Entry 7QO1 (electron microscopy, 4.40 A resolution (low resolution: residue-level contacts below are approximate; hydrogen-bond / salt-bridge calls are withheld)); this record covers chains G and Y of the 8 polymer chains in the assembly.

[Chain G]
Protein: Proliferating cell nuclear antigen
From: Homo sapiens
Reference sequence: P12004 (PCNA_HUMAN); residue numbers follow UniProt; this construct covers 1-261
Amino-acid sequence (264 residues; row label = number of the first residue in the row; numbers below 1 keep their minus sign (Gly-2 is residue -2)):
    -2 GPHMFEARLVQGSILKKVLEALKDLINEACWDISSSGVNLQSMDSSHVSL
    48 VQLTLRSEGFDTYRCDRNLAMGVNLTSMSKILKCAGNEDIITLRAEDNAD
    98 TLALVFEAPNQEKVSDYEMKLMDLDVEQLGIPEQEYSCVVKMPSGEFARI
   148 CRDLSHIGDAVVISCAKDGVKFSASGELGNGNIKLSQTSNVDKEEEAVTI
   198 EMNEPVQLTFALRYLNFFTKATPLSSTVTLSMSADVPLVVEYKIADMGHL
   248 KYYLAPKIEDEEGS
Unresolved in the structure: -2 to 0, 186-194, 256-261
Construct notes: expression tag (-2 to 0)
Swiss-Prot annotation at these positions:
  - DNA-binding region: Arg61 to Lys80
  - modified residue: Lys14 (N6-acetyllysine), Lys77 (N6-acetyllysine), Lys80 (N6-acetyllysine), Tyr211 (Phosphotyrosine), Lys248 (N6-acetyllysine)
  - cross-link (Glycyl lysine isopeptide (Lys-Gly)): Lys164 (interchain with G-Cter in SUMO2), Lys254 (interchain with G-Cter in SUMO2)
  - natural variant: Ser228 (S228I: In ATLD2)
  - mutagenesis: Lys13 (K13R: Inhibits acetylation, recruitment to DNA damage sites, inducible ubiquitination and protein degradation, DNA replication and repair synthesis efficiencies, but homotrimer formation, nuclear ...), Lys14 (K14R: Inhibits acetylation, recruitment to DNA damage sites, inducible ubiquitination and protein degradation, DNA replication and repair synthesis efficiencies, but homotrimer formation, nuclear ...), Lys20 (K20R: Inhibits acetylation, recruitment to DNA damage sites, inducible ubiquitination and protein degradation, DNA replication and repair synthesis efficiencies, but homotrimer formation, nuclear ...), Met40 (M40A: Complete loss of interaction with UHRF2), Ser43 to Val45 (No effect on POLD3-binding. Impairs binding to ALKBH2), Lys77 (K77A: Inhibits recruitment to DNA damage sites, but nuclear localization is similar as the wild-type; in association with A-80 ...), Lys80 (K80A: Inhibits recruitment to DNA damage sites, but nuclear localization is similar as the wild-type; in association with A-77 ...), Gln125 to Ile128 (Strong decrease in POLD3-binding. Impairs binding to ALKBH2), Ile128 (I128A: Complete loss of interaction with UHRF2), Lys164 (K164R: Abolishes ubiquitination. No effect on interaction with SHPRH), Val188 to Lys190 (No effect on POLD3-binding. No effect on ALKBH2-binding), Tyr211 (Y211F: Alters chromatin-associated PCNA stability and its function in DNA replication and repair), 3 further mutagenesis entries in UniProt

[Chain Y]
Protein: Flap endonuclease 1
From: Homo sapiens
Notes: EC 3.1.-.-
Reference sequence: P39748 (FEN1_HUMAN); residues 1-380 here = UniProt positions 1-380
Amino-acid sequence (380 residues; each row starts with the number of its first residue):
     1 MGIQGLAKLIADVAPSAIRENDIKSYFGRKVAIDASMSIYQFLIAVRQGG
    51 DVLQNEEGETTSHLMGMFYRTIRMMENGIKPVYVFDGKPPQLKSGELAKR
   101 SERRAEAEKQLQQAQAAGAEQEVEKFTKRLVKVTKQHNDECKHLLSLMGI
   151 PYLDAPSEAEASCAALVKAGKVYAAATEDMACLTFGSPVLMRHLTASEAK
   201 KLPIQEFHLSRILQELGLNQEQFVDLCILLGSDYCESIRGIGPKRAVDLI
   251 QKHKSIEEIVRRLDPNKYPVPENWLHKEAHQLFLEPEVLDPESVELKWSE
   301 PNEEELIKFMCGEKQFSEERIRSGVKRLSKSRQGSTQGRLDDFFKVTGSL
   351 SSAKRKEPEPKGSTKKKAKTGAAGKFKRGK
Unresolved in the structure: 1, 45-59, 98-133, 354-380
Construct notes: engineered mutation Ala181 (Asp in P39748)
Swiss-Prot annotation at these positions:
  - region: Thr336 to Phe344 (Interaction with PCNA)
  - binding site (Mg(2+)): Asp34, Asp86, Glu158, Glu160, Asp179, Asp233
  - binding site (DNA): Arg47, Arg70, Glu158, Gly231, Asp233
  - modified residue: Arg19 (Symmetric dimethylarginine), Lys80 (N6-acetyllysine), Arg100 (Symmetric dimethylarginine), Arg104 (Symmetric dimethylarginine), Ser187 (Phosphoserine), Arg192 (Symmetric dimethylarginine), Ser197 (Phosphoserine), Ser255 (Phosphoserine), Ser293 (Phosphoserine), Ser335 (Phosphoserine), Thr336 (Phosphothreonine), Lys354 (N6-acetyllysine), Thr364 (Phosphothreonine), Lys375 (N6-acetyllysine), Lys377 (N6-acetyllysine), Lys380 (N6-acetyllysine)
  - mutagenesis: Arg29 (R29A: No significant effect on exonuclease activity or flap endonuclease activity), Asp34 (D34A: Loss of flap endonuclease activity but substrate binding activity is retained), Arg47 (R47A: Significantly reduced exonuclease activity and reduced substrate binding. The positions of the cleavage sites are also shifted), Arg70 (R70A: Loss of exonuclease activity and reduced endonuclease activity. Reduced substrate binding), Arg73 (R73A: No significant effect on exonuclease activity or flap endonuclease activity), Lys80 (K80A: No significant effect on exonuclease activity or flap endonuclease activity), Asp86 (D86A: Loss of flap endonuclease activity but substrate binding activity is retained), Arg103 (R103A: No effect on flap endonuclease activity or substrate binding), Glu158 (E158A: Loss of flap endonuclease activity and substrate binding), Asp179 (D179A: No effect on flap endonuclease activity or substrate binding), Ser187 (S187A: Fails to translocate from nucleoli to the nuclear plasma; S187D: Diminishes nucleolar localization), Arg192 (R192K: Impairs ability to localize to sites of DNA replication or repair), 2 further mutagenesis entries in UniProt
Reported in the primary citation:
  - mutagenesis - D181A: abolished catalytic activity (citing earlier work)

[Chain G / chain Y interface]
Residue-residue contacts (35):
  Ser43(G) with Phe27(Y)
  His44(G) with Arg339(Y); Leu340(Y)
  Val45(G) with Phe27(Y); Gly338(Y); Leu340(Y)
  Leu121(G) with Ser352(Y)
  Asp122(G) with Leu350(Y); Ser351(Y); Ser352(Y)
  Val123(G) with Leu350(Y)
  Glu124(G) with Val346(Y); Gly348(Y)
  Gln125(G) with Gly348(Y); Leu350(Y)
  Leu126(G) with Leu340(Y); Phe344(Y); Lys345(Y); Val346(Y)
  Gly127(G) with Thr347(Y)
  Ile128(G) with Phe344(Y)
  Pro129(G) with Phe344(Y)
  Gln131(G) with Phe344(Y)
  Asp232(G) with Phe343(Y)
  Pro234(G) with Phe343(Y); Phe344(Y)
  Tyr250(G) with Phe344(Y)
  Ala252(G) with Gly338(Y); Leu340(Y)
  Pro253(G) with Gln337(Y); Gly338(Y); Phe343(Y)
  Lys254(G) with Thr336(Y); Gln337(Y)
  Ile255(G) with Thr336(Y)
Also at the interface, not in a pair above, chain G (26 interface residues in all): Ser46, Leu47, Ala67, Asp120, Val233, Leu251
Also at the interface, not in a pair above, chain Y (16 interface residues in all): Ala353

[In short]
The interface between chain G and chain Y involves 26 residues on one side and 16 on the other. UniProt lists
23 mutagenesis sites on chain G; 6 Mg2+-binding residues and 5 DNA-binding residues on chain Y. From the
paper: D181A of chain Y abolishes catalytic activity.
Here chain G is Proliferating cell nuclear antigen and chain Y is Flap endonuclease 1, both from Homo sapiens.
Entry 7QO1 (complex of DNA ligase I and FEN1 on PCNA and DNA) was determined by electron microscopy, deposited
together with 7QNZ and 8B8T.
